Entry 1Y50 (X-ray diffraction, 2.00 A resolution); this record covers chain A.

[Chain A]
Protein: Phosphocarrier protein HPr
Organism: Geobacillus stearothermophilus
UniProtKB: P42013 (PTHP_BACST); residues 1-88 here = UniProt positions 1-88
Amino-acid sequence (88 residues; row label = number of the first residue in the row):
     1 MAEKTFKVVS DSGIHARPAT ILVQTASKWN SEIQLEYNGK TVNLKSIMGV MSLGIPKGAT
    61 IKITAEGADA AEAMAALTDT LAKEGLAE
Not modelled in the structure: 1
Differences from the reference sequence: engineered mutation Trp29 (Phe in P42013)
Swiss-Prot annotation at these positions:
  - active site: His15 (Pros-phosphohistidine intermediate)
  - modified residue (Phosphoserine): Ser12, Ser46

[In short]
Curated annotation (UniProt) lists active-site residue His15.
Chain A is Phosphocarrier protein HPr (Geobacillus stearothermophilus); the structure, X-ray crystal structure
of Bacillus stearothermophilus Histidine phosphocarrier protein (Hpr) F29W mutant domain_swapped dimer, was
determined by X-ray diffraction, deposited together with 1Y4Y and 1Y51.
